Entry 6HVT (X-ray diffraction, 2.90 A resolution); this record covers chains B and C of the 28 polymer chains in the assembly.

Chain B:
Protein: Proteasome subunit alpha type-3
From: Saccharomyces cerevisiae (strain ATCC 204508 / S288c)
Notes: EC 3.4.25.1
UniProtKB: P23638 (PSA3_YEAST); residues 0-257 here correspond to UniProt positions 1-258 (UniProt number = residue number + 1)
Amino-acid sequence (258 residues; row label = number of the first residue in the row; numbering starts at 0):
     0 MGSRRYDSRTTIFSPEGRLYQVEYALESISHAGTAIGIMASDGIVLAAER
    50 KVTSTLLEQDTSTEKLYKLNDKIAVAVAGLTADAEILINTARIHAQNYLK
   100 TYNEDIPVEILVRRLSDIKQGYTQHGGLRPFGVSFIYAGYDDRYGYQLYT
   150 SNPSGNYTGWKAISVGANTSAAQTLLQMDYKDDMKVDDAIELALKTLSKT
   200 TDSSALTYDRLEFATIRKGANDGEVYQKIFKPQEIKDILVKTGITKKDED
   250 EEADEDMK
Disordered / not traced: 0, 245-257
UniProt features mapped onto this chain:
  - cross-link (Glycyl lysine isopeptide (Lys-Gly)): Lys99 (interchain with G-Cter in ubiquitin), Lys198 (interchain with G-Cter in ubiquitin), Lys230 (interchain with G-Cter in ubiquitin)

Chain C:
Protein: Proteasome subunit alpha type-4
From: Saccharomyces cerevisiae (strain ATCC 204508 / S288c)
Notes: EC 3.4.25.1
UniProtKB: P40303 (PSA4_YEAST); residues -1 to 252 here correspond to UniProt positions 1-254 (UniProt number = residue number + 2)
Amino-acid sequence (254 residues; numbered -1 to 252; the number before each row is that of its first residue; numbers below 1 keep their minus sign (Met-1 is residue -1)):
    -1 MSGYDRALSIFSPDGHIFQVEYALEAVKRGTCAVGVKGKNCVVLGCERRS
    49 TLKLQDTRITPSKVSKIDSHVVLSFSGLNADSRILIEKARVEAQSHRLTL
    99 EDPVTVEYLTRYVAGVQQRYTQSGGVRPFGVSTLIAGFDPRDDEPKLYQT
   149 EPSGIYSSWSAQTIGRNSKTVREFLEKNYDRKEPPATVEECVKLTVRSLL
   199 EVVQTGAKNIEITVVKPDSDIVALSSEEINQYVTQIEQEKQEQQEQDKKK
   249 KSNH
Disordered / not traced: -1 to 0, 241-252
UniProt features mapped onto this chain:
  - modified residue: Thr58 (Phosphothreonine)

How chain B and chain C interact:
Pairs across the interface (72):
  Arg3(B) with Arg4(C), hydrogen bond (backbone-side chain)
  Asp6(B) with Tyr2(C), hydrogen bond; Arg4(C), salt bridge
  Arg8(B) with Arg4(C)
  Thr10(B) with Leu6(C); Arg125(C)
  Ile11(B) with Leu6(C), hydrophobic; Gln17(C)
  Phe12(B) with Gln17(C), hydrogen bond (backbone-side chain); Tyr20(C), hydrophobic; Ala21(C), hydrophobic; Ala24(C), hydrophobic; Leu76(C), hydrophobic; Arg125(C); Pro126(C); Gly128(C)
  Ser13(B) with Tyr20(C)
  Pro14(B) with Tyr20(C), hydrophobic; Glu23(C)
  Glu15(B) with Glu23(C); Arg27(C), hydrogen bond (backbone-side chain)
  Gly16(B) with Tyr20(C); Glu23(C); Ala24(C); Arg27(C), hydrogen bond (backbone-side chain)
  Arg17(B) with Arg27(C)
  Leu18(B) with Arg125(C)
  Met38(B) with Asp54(C)
  Arg112(B) with Arg81(C)
  Ser115(B) with Arg81(C), hydrogen bond (backbone-side chain)
  Asp116(B) with Arg81(C), salt bridge; Ile82(C)
  Gln119(B) with Ala78(C); Asp79(C); Ile82(C)
  Thr122(B) with Arg125(C), hydrogen bond (backbone-side chain)
  Gln123(B) with Tyr118(C); Gly123(C); Val124(C); Arg125(C), hydrogen bond (backbone-backbone); Phe127(C)
  His124(B) with Gly123(C); Val124(C)
  Gly125(B) with Tyr2(C); Gly123(C)
  Gly126(B) with Tyr2(C)
  Tyr143(B) with Arg56(C), hydrogen bond (backbone-side chain); Ile57(C), hydrophobic
  Tyr145(B) with Arg56(C), hydrogen bond (backbone-side chain)
  Gln146(B) with Ile57(C)
  Leu147(B) with Ile57(C)
  Tyr148(B) with Ile57(C)
  Ser153(B) with Ala78(C)
  Gly154(B) with Ala78(C); Arg81(C), hydrogen bond (backbone-side chain)
  Asn155(B) with Asn77(C); Ala78(C)
  Tyr156(B) with Pro59(C), hydrophobic; Arg81(C)
  Gly158(B) with Gln53(C); Asp54(C), hydrogen bond (backbone-backbone); Ile57(C); Thr58(C), hydrogen bond (backbone-side chain)
  Trp159(B) with Lys51(C); Leu52(C); Gln53(C); Asp54(C)
  Lys160(B) with Leu52(C), hydrogen bond (backbone-backbone); Gln53(C)
  Ala161(B) with Leu52(C)
  Leu175(B) with Leu52(C)
  Gln176(B) with Leu52(C)
Other interface residues (no listed pair), chain B (41 interface residues in all): Glu108, Thr157, Gln172, Tyr179
Other interface residues (no listed pair), chain C (31 interface residues in all): Leu50

In short:
41 residues of chain B face 31 of chain C across their interface; the contacts include 14 hydrogen bonds and 2
salt bridges. Polar pairs include Asp6(B)-Arg4(C), Asp116(B)-Arg81(C) and Arg3(B)-Arg4(C).
Here chain B is Proteasome subunit alpha type-3 and chain C is Proteasome subunit alpha type-4, both from
Saccharomyces cerevisiae (strain ATCC 204508 / S288c). Entry 6HVT (Yeast 20S proteasome with human beta2i
(1-53) in complex with 20) was determined by X-ray diffraction, deposited together with 6HTB, 6HTC, 6HTD,
6HTP, 6HTR, 6HUB and 30 further entries.
